6R93 - chains J and C of the 10 polymer chains in the assembly; structure by electron microscopy, 4.00 A resolution.

Chain J:
Molecule: Human alpha-satellite DNA (145-MER) with a 6-4PP at positions 95-96
Sequence (147 nucleotides; each row starts with the number of its first residue):
     1 ATCAATATCCACCTGCAGATTCTACCAAAAGTGTATTTGGAAACTGCTCC
    50 AATCAAAAGGCATGTTCAGCTGAACCAGCTGAACATGCCTTTTGAX
    95 TGGAGCAGTTTCCAAATACACTTTTGGTAGAATCTGCAGGTGGATATTGA
   145 T
Modified residues: T64 ((6-4)photoproduct) at position 95
Covalently attached groups: covalent link T64_95-DG97

Chain C:
Protein: Histone H2A type 1-B/E
From: Homo sapiens
UniProt: P04908 (H2A1B_HUMAN); residue numbers follow UniProt; this construct covers 1-130
Chain sequence (133 residues; each row starts with the number of its first residue; numbers below 1 keep their minus sign (Gly-2 is residue -2)):
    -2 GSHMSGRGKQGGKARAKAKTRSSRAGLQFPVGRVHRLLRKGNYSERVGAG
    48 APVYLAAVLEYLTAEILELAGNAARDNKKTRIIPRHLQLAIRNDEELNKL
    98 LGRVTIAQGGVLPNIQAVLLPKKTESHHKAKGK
Unresolved in the structure: -2 to 11, 123-130
Sequence notes: expression tag (-2 to 0)
UniProt features mapped onto this chain:
  - modified residue: Ser2 (N-acetylserine), Arg4 (Citrulline), Lys6 (N6-(2-hydroxyisobutyryl)lysine), Lys10 (N6-(2-hydroxyisobutyryl)lysine), Lys14 (N6-(beta-hydroxybutyryl)lysine), Lys37 (N6-(2-hydroxyisobutyryl)lysine), Lys75 (N6-(2-hydroxyisobutyryl)lysine), Lys76 (N6-(2-hydroxyisobutyryl)lysine), Lys96 (N6-(2-hydroxyisobutyryl)lysine), Gln105 (N5-methylglutamine), Lys119 (N6-(2-hydroxyisobutyryl)lysine), Lys120 (N6-crotonyllysine), Thr121 (Phosphothreonine), Lys126 (N6-crotonyllysine)
  - cross-link (Glycyl lysine isopeptide (Lys-Gly)): Lys14 (interchain with G-Cter in ubiquitin), Lys16 (interchain with G-Cter in ubiquitin), Lys120 (interchain with G-Cter in ubiquitin)

How chain J and chain C interact:
Contacting residue pairs (18):
  DT111(J) - Arg43(C)  phosphate contact
  DT111(J) - Gly45(C)  phosphate contact
  DT111(J) - Ala46(C)  phosphate contact
  DA112(J) - Arg43(C)  phosphate contact
  DA112(J) - Val44(C)  hydrogen bond to the phosphate
  DC113(J) - Arg36(C)  salt bridge to the phosphate
  DT117(J) - Arg12(C)  hydrogen bond to the base
  DT118(J) - Lys14(C)  hydrogen bond to the phosphate
  DT119(J) - Lys14(C)  salt bridge to the phosphate
  DT119(J) - Ala15(C)  sugar contact
  DG121(J) - Arg30(C)  hydrogen bond to the phosphate
  DT122(J) - Arg30(C)  salt bridge to the phosphate
  DG130(J) - Thr77(C)  hydrogen bond to the phosphate
  DG130(J) - Arg78(C)  hydrogen bond to the sugar
  DC131(J) - Lys76(C)  phosphate contact
  DC131(J) - Thr77(C)  hydrogen bond to the phosphate
  DC131(J) - Arg78(C)  hydrogen bond to the phosphate
  DA132(J) - Lys76(C)  salt bridge to the phosphate
Other interface residues (no listed pair), chain J (12 interface residues in all): DT116
Other interface residues (no listed pair), chain C (13 interface residues in all): Glu42

Overview:
12 residues of chain J and 13 residues of chain C are in contact, with 8 hydrogen bonds and 4 salt bridges.
Polar pairs include DT117(J)-Arg12(C), DG130(J)-Arg78(C) and DA112(J)-Val44(C).
Chain J is Human alpha-satellite DNA (145-MER) with a 6-4PP at positions 95-96 and chain C is Histone H2A type
1-B/E (Homo sapiens); the structure, Cryo-EM structure of NCP-6-4PP, was determined by electron microscopy
(same publication as 6R8Y, 6R8Z, 6R90, 6R91, 6R92 and 6R94).
